7S7B - chains E and H of the 8 polymer chains in the assembly; structure by electron microscopy, 4.06 A resolution (low resolution: residue-level contacts below are approximate; hydrogen-bond / salt-bridge calls are withheld).

Chain E:
Molecule: Exosome RNA helicase MTR4
Organism: Homo sapiens
Notes: EC 3.6.4.13
Reference sequence: P42285 (MTREX_HUMAN); residues 1-1042 here = UniProt positions 1-1042
Amino-acid sequence (1045 residues; each row starts with the number of its first residue; numbers below 1 keep their minus sign (Ser-2 is residue -2)):
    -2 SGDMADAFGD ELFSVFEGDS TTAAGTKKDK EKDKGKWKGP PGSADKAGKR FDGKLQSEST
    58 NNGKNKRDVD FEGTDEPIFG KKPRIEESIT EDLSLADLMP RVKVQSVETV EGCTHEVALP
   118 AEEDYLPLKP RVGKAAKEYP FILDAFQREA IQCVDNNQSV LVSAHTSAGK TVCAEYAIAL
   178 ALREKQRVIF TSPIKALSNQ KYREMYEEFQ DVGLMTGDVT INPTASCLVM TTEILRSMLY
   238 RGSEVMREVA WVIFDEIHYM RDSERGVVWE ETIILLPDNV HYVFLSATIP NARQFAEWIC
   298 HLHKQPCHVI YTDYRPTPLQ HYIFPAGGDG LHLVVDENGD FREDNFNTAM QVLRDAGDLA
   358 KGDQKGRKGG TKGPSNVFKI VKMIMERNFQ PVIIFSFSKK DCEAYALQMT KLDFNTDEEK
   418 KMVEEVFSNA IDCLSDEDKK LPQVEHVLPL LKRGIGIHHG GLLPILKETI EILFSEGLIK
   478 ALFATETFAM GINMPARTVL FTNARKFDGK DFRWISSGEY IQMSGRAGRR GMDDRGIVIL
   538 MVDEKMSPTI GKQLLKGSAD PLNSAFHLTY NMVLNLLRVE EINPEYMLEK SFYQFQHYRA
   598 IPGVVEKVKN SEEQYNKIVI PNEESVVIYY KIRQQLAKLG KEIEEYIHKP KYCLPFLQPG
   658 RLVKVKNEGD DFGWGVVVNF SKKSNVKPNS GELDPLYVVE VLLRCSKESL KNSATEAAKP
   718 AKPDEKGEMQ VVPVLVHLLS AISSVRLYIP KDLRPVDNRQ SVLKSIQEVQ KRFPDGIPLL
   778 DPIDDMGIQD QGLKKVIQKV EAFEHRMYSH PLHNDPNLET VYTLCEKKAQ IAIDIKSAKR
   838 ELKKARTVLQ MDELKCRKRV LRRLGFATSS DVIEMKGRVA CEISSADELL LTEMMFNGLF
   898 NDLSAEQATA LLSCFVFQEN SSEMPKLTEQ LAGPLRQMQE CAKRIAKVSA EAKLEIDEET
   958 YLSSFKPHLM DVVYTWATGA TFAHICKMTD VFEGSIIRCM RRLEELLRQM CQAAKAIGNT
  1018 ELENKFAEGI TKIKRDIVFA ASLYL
Unresolved in the structure: -2 to 95, 357-369, 682-691
Construct notes: expression tag (-2 to 0)
Curated features (UniProtKB/Swiss-Prot):
  - motif: Asp252 to His255 (DEIH box)
  - binding site (ATP): Ile139, Ala161 to Thr168
  - modified residue: Ala2 (N-acetylalanine), Ser40 (Phosphoserine), Lys51 (N6-acetyllysine), Lys78 (N6-acetyllysine)
  - cross-link (Glycyl lysine isopeptide (Lys-Gly)): Lys24 (interchain with G-Cter in SUMO2), Lys358 (interchain with G-Cter in SUMO2), Lys684 (interchain with G-Cter in SUMO2), Lys723 (interchain with G-Cter in SUMO2)
  - mutagenesis: Glu253 (E253Q: Abolishes RNA helicase activity), Arg658 (R658A: Decreased interaction with NRDE2), Glu697 (E697R: Decreased interaction with NRDE2), Arg743 (R743E: Decreased interaction with NRDE2. Impairs the binding of both NVL and NOP53), Phe989 to Glu990 (Loss of interaction with NRDE2)
What the authors report for this chain:
  - mutagenesis - E253Q: abolished catalytic activity (citing earlier work)

Chain H:
Molecule: 46-nt RNA strand
Sequence (46 nucleotides; each row starts with the number of its first residue):
     1 ACAUGAGGAU CACCCAUGUA AUCUCUUUCA AAAAANACAA AAAAAA
Unresolved in the structure: 1-25, 29-38

Chain E / chain H interface:
Contacting residue pairs (47; chain E residue first):
  Pro190(E) with A45(H)
  Ile191(E) with A44(H); A45(H)
  Lys192(E) with A45(H); A46(H)
  Gly214(E) with A46(H)
  Thr228(E) with A46(H)
  Glu230(E) with A45(H); A46(H)
  Ile231(E) with A46(H)
  Arg233(E) with A46(H)
  Tyr256(E) with A43(H)
  Glu261(E) with A43(H); A44(H); A45(H)
  Arg262(E) with A44(H); A45(H)
  Ser395(E) with A41(H); A42(H)
  Lys396(E) with A42(H); A43(H)
  Gly457(E) with A43(H)
  Thr482(E) with A43(H)
  Glu483(E) with A42(H); A43(H)
  Thr484(E) with A43(H); A44(H)
  Phe504(E) with A41(H); A42(H)
  Asp505(E) with A42(H)
  Gly506(E) with A42(H)
  Phe509(E) with A40(H); A41(H)
  Ser881(E) with A46(H)
  Ser882(E) with A46(H)
  Gln915(E) with A45(H)
  Asn917(E) with A40(H); A41(H)
  Ser919(E) with A39(H)
  Arg995(E) with A44(H); A45(H)
  Arg999(E) with A45(H); A46(H)
  Glu1002(E) with A45(H); A46(H)
  Arg1005(E) with A46(H)
  Gln1006(E) with A46(H)
Also at the interface, not in a pair above, chain E (35 interface residues in all): Val265, Phe394, Asp398, His456

Overview:
Chain E and chain H form an interface of 35 and 8 residues respectively. UniProt lists 9 ATP-binding residues
and 6 mutagenesis sites on chain E. From the paper: E253Q of chain E abolishes catalytic activity.
Here chain E is Exosome RNA helicase MTR4 (Homo sapiens) and chain H is a 46-nt RNA strand. Entry 7S7B (Human
Nuclear exosome targeting (NEXT) complex homodimer bound to RNA (substrate 1)) was determined by electron
microscopy, deposited together with 7S7C.
